5A1U - chains C and G of the 8 polymer chains in the assembly; structure by electron microscopy, 13.00 A resolution (very low resolution: no residue pairs are listed; an interface is given only as per-side residue counts).

Chain C:
Name: Coatomer subunit alpha
From: Mus musculus
Reference sequence: Q8CIE6 (COPA_MOUSE); numbering as in UniProt (aligned over 1-1224)
Chain sequence (1262 residues; row label = number of the first residue in the row):
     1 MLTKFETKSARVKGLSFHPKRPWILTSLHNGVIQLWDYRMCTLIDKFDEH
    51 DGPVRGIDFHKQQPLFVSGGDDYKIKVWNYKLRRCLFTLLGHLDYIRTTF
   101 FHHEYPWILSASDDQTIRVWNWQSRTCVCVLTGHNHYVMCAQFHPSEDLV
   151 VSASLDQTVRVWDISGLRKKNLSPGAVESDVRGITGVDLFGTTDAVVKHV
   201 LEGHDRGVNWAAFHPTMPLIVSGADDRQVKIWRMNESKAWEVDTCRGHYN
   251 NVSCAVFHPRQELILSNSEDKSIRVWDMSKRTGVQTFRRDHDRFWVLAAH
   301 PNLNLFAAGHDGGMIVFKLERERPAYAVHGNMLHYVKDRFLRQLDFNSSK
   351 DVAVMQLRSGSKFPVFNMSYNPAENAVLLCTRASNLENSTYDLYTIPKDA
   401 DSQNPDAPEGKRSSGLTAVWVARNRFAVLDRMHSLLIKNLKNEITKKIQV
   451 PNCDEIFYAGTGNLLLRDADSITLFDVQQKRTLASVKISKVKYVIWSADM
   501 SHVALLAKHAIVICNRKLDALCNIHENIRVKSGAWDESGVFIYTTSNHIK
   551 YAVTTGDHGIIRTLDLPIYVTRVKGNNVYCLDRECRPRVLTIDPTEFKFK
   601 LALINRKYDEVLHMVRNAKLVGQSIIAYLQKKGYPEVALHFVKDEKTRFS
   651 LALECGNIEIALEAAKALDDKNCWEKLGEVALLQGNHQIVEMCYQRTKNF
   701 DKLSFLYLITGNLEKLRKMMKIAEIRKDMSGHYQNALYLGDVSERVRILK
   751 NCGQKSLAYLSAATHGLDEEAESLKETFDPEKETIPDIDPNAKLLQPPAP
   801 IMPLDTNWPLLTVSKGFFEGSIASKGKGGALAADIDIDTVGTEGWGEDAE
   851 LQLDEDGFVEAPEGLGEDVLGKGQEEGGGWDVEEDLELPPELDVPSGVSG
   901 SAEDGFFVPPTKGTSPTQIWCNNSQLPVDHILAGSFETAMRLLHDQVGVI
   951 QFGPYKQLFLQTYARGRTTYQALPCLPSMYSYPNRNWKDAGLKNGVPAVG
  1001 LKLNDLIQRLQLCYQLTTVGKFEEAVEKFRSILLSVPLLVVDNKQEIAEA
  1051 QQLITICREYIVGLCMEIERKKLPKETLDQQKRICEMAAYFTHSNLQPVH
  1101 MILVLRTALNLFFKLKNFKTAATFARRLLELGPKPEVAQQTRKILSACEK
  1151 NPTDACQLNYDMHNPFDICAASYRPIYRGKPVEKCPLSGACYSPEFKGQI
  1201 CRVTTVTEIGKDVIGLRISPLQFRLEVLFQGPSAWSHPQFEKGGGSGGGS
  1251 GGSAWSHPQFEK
Not modelled in the structure: 814-1262
Construct notes: expression tag (1225-1262)

Chain G:
Name: Coatomer subunit beta
From: Mus musculus
Reference sequence: Q9JIF7 (COPB_MOUSE); the author numbering skips numbers that UniProt does not, so the offset changes along the chain: 1-723 = UniProt 1-723; 739-968 = UniProt 724-953
Chain sequence (968 residues; each row starts with the number of its first residue; note: 15 numbers in that range are skipped by the numbering (no residue carries them; nothing is unmodelled there); numbers below 1 keep their minus sign (Met-14 is residue -14)):
   -14 MHHHHHHENLYFQGHMTAAENVCYTLINVPMDSEPPSEISLKNDLEKGDV
    36 KSKTEALKKVIIMILNGEKLPGLLMTIIRFVLPLQDHTIKKLLLVFWEIV
    86 PKTTPDGRLLHEMILVCDAYRKDLQHPNEFIRGSTLRFLCKLKEAELLEP
   136 LMPAIRACLEHRHSYVRRNAVLAIYTIYRNFEHLIPDAPELIHDFLVNEK
   186 DASCKRNAFMMLIHADQDRALDYLSTCIDQVQTFGDILQLVIVELIYKVC
   236 HANPSERARFIRCIYNLLQSSSPAVKYEAAGTLVTLSSAPTAIKAAAQCY
   286 IDLIIKESDNNVKLIVLDRLVELKEHPAHERVLQDLVMDILRVLSTPDLE
   336 VRKKTLQLALDLVSSRNVEELVIVLKKEVIKTNNVSEHEDTDKYRQLLVR
   386 TLHSCSVRFPDMAANVIPVLMEFLSDSNEAAAADVLEFVREAIQRFDNLR
   436 MLIVEKMLEVFHAIKSVKIYRGALWILGEYCSTKEDIQSVMTEVRRSLGE
   486 IPIVESEIKKEAGELKPEEEITVGPVQKLVTEMGTYATQSALSSSRPTKK
   536 EEDRPPLRGFLLDGDFFVAASLATTLTKIALRYVALVQEKKKQNSFVAEA
   586 MLLMATILHLGKSSLPKKPITDDDVDRISLCLKVLSECSPLMNDIFNKEC
   636 RQSLSQMLSAKLEEEKLSQKKESEKRNVTVQPDDPISFMQLTAKNEMNCK
   686 EDQFQLSLLAAMGNTQRKEAADPLASKLNKVTQLTGFS
   739 DPVYAEAYVHVNQYDIVLDVLVVNQTSDTLQNCTLELATLGDLKLVEKPS
   789 PLTLAPHDFANIKANVKVASTENGIIFGNIVYDVSGAASDRNCVVLSDIH
   839 IDIMDYIQPATCTDAEFRQMWAEFEWENKVTVNTNMTDLNDYLQHILKST
   889 NMKCLTPEKALSGYCGFMAANLYARSIFGEDALANVSIEKPVHQGPDAAV
   939 TGHIRIRAKSQGMALSLGDKINLSQKKTSL
Not modelled in the structure: -14 to 15, 599-723
Construct notes: expression tag (-14 to 0)
Curated features (UniProtKB/Swiss-Prot):
  - modified residue: Thr2 (N-acetylthreonine), Lys494 (N6-acetyllysine)

Chain C / chain G interface:
At this resolution (13 A) residue pairs are not listed: 12 residues of chain C and 14 of chain G lie at the interface.

Summary:
12 residues of chain C face 14 of chain G across their interface.
Here chain C is Coatomer subunit alpha and chain G is Coatomer subunit beta, both from Mus musculus. Entry
5A1U (The structure of the COPI coat triad) was determined by electron microscopy together with 5A1W and 5A1X
from the same study.
